PDB entry 6Y7S | electron microscopy, 2.85 A resolution | chains C and D of the 6 polymer chains in the assembly

== Chain C (and D) ==
Protein: Type-1 fimbrial protein, A chain
From: Escherichia coli
Notes: chain D of this document is another copy of the same molecule, construct and numbering; everything in this record applies to it too
Reference sequence: P04128 (FIMA1_ECOLI); residues -22 to 159 here correspond to UniProt positions 1-182 (UniProt number = residue number + 23)
Sequence (182 residues; each row starts with the number of its first residue; numbers below 1 keep their minus sign (Met-22 is residue -22)):
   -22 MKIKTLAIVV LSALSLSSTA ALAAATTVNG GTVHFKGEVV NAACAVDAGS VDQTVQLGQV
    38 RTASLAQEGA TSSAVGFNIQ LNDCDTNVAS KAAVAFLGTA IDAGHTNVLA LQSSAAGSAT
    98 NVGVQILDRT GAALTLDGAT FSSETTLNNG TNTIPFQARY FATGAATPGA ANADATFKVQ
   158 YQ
Unresolved in the structure: -22 to 0
Disulfide bonds: Cys21-Cys61

== How chain C and chain D interact ==
Residue-residue contacts (78; chain C residue first):
  Glu15(C) with Asn6(D)
  Asn18(C) with Thr3(D)
  Ala19(C) with Val5(D), hydrophobic
  Val28(C) with Gly8(D); Thr9(D), hydrogen bond (backbone-backbone)
  Asp29(C) with Thr9(D); His11(D), salt bridge
  Gln30(C) with Thr9(D), hydrogen bond (backbone-backbone); Val10(D); His11(D), hydrogen bond (backbone-backbone)
  Thr31(C) with His11(D); Lys13(D)
  Val32(C) with His11(D), hydrogen bond (backbone-backbone); Phe12(D); Lys13(D), hydrogen bond (backbone-backbone)
  Gln33(C) with Lys13(D); Ala25(D); Val28(D)
  Leu34(C) with Phe12(D), hydrophobic; Lys13(D), hydrogen bond (backbone-backbone); Ala25(D)
  Gly35(C) with Lys13(D); Glu15(D); Ala25(D)
  Gln36(C) with Glu15(D), hydrogen bond; Val17(D); Ala22(D); Val23(D), hydrogen bond (side chain-backbone)
  Val37(C) with Glu15(D), hydrogen bond (backbone-backbone); Val16(D); Val17(D), hydrogen bond (backbone-backbone)
  Arg38(C) with Val17(D); Ala19(D), hydrogen bond (side chain-backbone); Ala20(D), hydrogen bond (side chain-backbone); Cys21(D); Asp60(D), salt bridge
  Thr39(C) with Val16(D); Val17(D), hydrogen bond (backbone-backbone); Asn18(D), hydrogen bond
  Phe73(C) with Val10(D), hydrophobic
  Ala96(C) with Val16(D), hydrophobic
  Phe118(C) with Thr4(D)
  Tyr137(C) with Gly14(D); Glu15(D), hydrogen bond (side chain-backbone)
  Thr144(C) with Val16(D)
  Pro145(C) with Val16(D); Asn18(D)
  Gly146(C) with Glu15(D); Val16(D), hydrogen bond (backbone-backbone)
  Ala148(C) with Lys13(D); Gly14(D), hydrogen bond (backbone-backbone)
  Asn149(C) with Phe12(D); Lys13(D); Gly14(D), hydrogen bond (side chain-backbone)
  Ala150(C) with His11(D); Phe12(D), hydrogen bond (backbone-backbone)
  Asp151(C) with Val10(D); His11(D), salt bridge
  Ala152(C) with Thr9(D); Val10(D), hydrogen bond (backbone-backbone)
  Thr153(C) with Gly8(D); Thr9(D)
  Phe154(C) with Gly7(D), hydrogen bond (backbone-backbone); Gly8(D), hydrogen bond (backbone-backbone); Thr9(D); Val10(D), hydrophobic
  Lys155(C) with Thr4(D); Val5(D); Gly7(D)
  Val156(C) with Thr4(D); Val5(D), hydrogen bond (backbone-backbone)
  Gln157(C) with Ala2(D); Thr4(D)
  Tyr158(C) with Ala2(D), hydrogen bond (backbone-backbone); Thr3(D); Val5(D), hydrophobic
  Gln159(C) with Ala1(D); Ala2(D)
Interface residues without a listed pair, chain C (40 interface residues in all): Phe54, Leu86, Val101, Ile103, Ala135, Ala147
Interface residues without a listed pair, chain D (27 interface residues in all): Asp62

== Summary ==
Chain C and chain D form an interface of 40 and 27 residues respectively, with 24 hydrogen bonds and 3 salt
bridges. Among the polar pairs are Asp29(C)-His11(D), Arg38(C)-Asp60(D) and Asp151(C)-His11(D).
Chain C and chain D are both Type-1 fimbrial protein, A chain (Escherichia coli); the structure, 2.85 A
cryo-EM structure of the in vivo assembled type 1 pilus rod, was determined by electron microscopy, deposited
together with 8PSV and 8PTU.
